Entry 8RLA (electron microscopy, 3.03 A resolution); this record covers chains K and A.

# Chain K
Name: Gluebody G5-006
Organism: Lama glama
Amino-acid sequence (127 residues; row label = number of the first residue in the row; numbers below 1 keep their minus sign (Ser-2 is residue -2)):
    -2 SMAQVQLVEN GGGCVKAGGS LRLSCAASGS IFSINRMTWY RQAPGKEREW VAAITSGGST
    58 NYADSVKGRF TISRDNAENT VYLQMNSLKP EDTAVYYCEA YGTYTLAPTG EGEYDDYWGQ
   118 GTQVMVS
Not modelled in the structure: -2 to 0
Disulfide bonds: Cys22-Cys95

# Chain A
Name: ATP-dependent DNA helicase Q5
Organism: Homo sapiens
Notes: EC 3.6.4.12
UniProt: O94762 (RECQ5_HUMAN); residues 12-453 here = UniProt positions 12-453
Amino-acid sequence (442 residues; row label = number of the first residue in the row):
    12 PERRVRSTLK KVFGFDSFKT PLQESATMAV VKGNKDVFVC MPTGAGKSLC YQLPALLAKG
    72 ITIVVSPLIA LIQDQVDHLL TLKVRVSSLN SKLSAQERKE LLADLEREKP QTKILYITPE
   132 MAASSSFQPT LNSLVSRHLL SYLVVDEAHC VSQWGHDFRP DYLRLGALRS RLGHAPCVAL
   192 TATATPQVQE DVFAALHLKK PVAIFKTPCF RANLFYDVQF KELISDPYGN LKDFCLKALG
   252 QEADKGLSGC GIVYCRTREA CEQLAIELSC RGVNAKAYHA GLKASERTLV QNDWMEEKVP
   312 VIVATISFGM GVDKANVRFV AHWNIAKSMA GYYQESGRAG RDGKPSWCRL YYSRNDRDQV
   372 SFLIRKEVAK LQEKRGNKAS DKATIMAFDA LVTFCEELGC RHAAIAKYFG DALPACAKGC
   432 DHCQNPTAVR RRLEALERSS SW
Not modelled in the structure: 320-323, 452-453
Disulfide bonds: Cys266-Cys272
Bound ions: Zn2+: Cys411, Cys427, Cys431, Cys434

# How chain K and chain A interact
Pairs across the interface (35):
  Phe29(K) - Pro197(A)  hydrophobic
  Phe29(K) - Lys418(A)
  Phe29(K) - Gly421(A)
  Asn32(K) - Glu201(A)  hydrogen bond
  Tyr98(K) - Lys211(A)  hydrogen bond
  Gly99(K) - Lys211(A)
  Tyr101(K) - Gln200(A)  hydrogen bond
  Tyr101(K) - Ile215(A)  hydrophobic
  Tyr101(K) - Gly421(A)  hydrogen bond (side chain-backbone)
  Leu103(K) - Gly421(A)
  Leu103(K) - Asp422(A)
  Leu103(K) - Ala423(A)
  Ala104(K) - Ala423(A)
  Pro105(K) - Pro219(A)
  Pro105(K) - Ala423(A)
  Thr106(K) - Pro219(A)
  Gly107(K) - Ile215(A)
  Gly107(K) - Phe216(A)
  Gly107(K) - Lys217(A)  hydrogen bond (backbone-backbone)
  Glu108(K) - Leu33(A)
  Glu108(K) - Ser36(A)  hydrogen bond
  Glu108(K) - Ile215(A)
  Glu108(K) - Phe216(A)
  Gly109(K) - Val213(A)
  Gly109(K) - Ala214(A)
  Gly109(K) - Ile215(A)  hydrogen bond (backbone-backbone)
  Glu110(K) - Lys46(A)  salt bridge
  Glu110(K) - Val213(A)
  Tyr111(K) - Glu201(A)  hydrogen bond
  Tyr111(K) - Phe204(A)  hydrophobic
  Tyr111(K) - Lys211(A)
  Tyr111(K) - Val213(A)  hydrogen bond (backbone-backbone)
  Tyr111(K) - Ile215(A)  hydrophobic
  Asp112(K) - Lys211(A)
  Asp113(K) - Lys211(A)
Interface residues without a listed pair, chain A (21 interface residues in all): Pro212, Ala417, Leu424

# Summary
16 residues of chain K face 21 of chain A across their interface, with 9 hydrogen bonds and 1 salt bridge.
Among the polar pairs are Glu110(K)-Lys46(A), Asn32(K)-Glu201(A) and Tyr98(K)-Lys211(A). The Zn2+ site is
built by Cys411(A), Cys427(A), Cys431(A) and Cys434(A).
Chain K is Gluebody G5-006 (Lama glama) and chain A is ATP-dependent DNA helicase Q5 (Homo sapiens); the
structure, RECQL5:sfGFP hetero dimer assembled by Di-Gluebody - RECQL5 local refinement, was determined by
electron microscopy, deposited together with 8RL5, 8RL7, 8RL9, 8RLB, 8RLC, 8RLE and 3 further entries.
